PDB entry 7O71 | electron microscopy, 2.40 A resolution | chains A and Y of the 42 polymer chains in the assembly

Chain A:
Name: NADH-ubiquinone oxidoreductase 78 kDa subunit
From: Yarrowia lipolytica
Notes: EC 1.6.99.3
UniProt: Q9UUU3 (Q9UUU3_YARLL); residues 1-728 here = UniProt positions 1-728
Chain sequence (728 residues; each row starts with the number of its first residue):
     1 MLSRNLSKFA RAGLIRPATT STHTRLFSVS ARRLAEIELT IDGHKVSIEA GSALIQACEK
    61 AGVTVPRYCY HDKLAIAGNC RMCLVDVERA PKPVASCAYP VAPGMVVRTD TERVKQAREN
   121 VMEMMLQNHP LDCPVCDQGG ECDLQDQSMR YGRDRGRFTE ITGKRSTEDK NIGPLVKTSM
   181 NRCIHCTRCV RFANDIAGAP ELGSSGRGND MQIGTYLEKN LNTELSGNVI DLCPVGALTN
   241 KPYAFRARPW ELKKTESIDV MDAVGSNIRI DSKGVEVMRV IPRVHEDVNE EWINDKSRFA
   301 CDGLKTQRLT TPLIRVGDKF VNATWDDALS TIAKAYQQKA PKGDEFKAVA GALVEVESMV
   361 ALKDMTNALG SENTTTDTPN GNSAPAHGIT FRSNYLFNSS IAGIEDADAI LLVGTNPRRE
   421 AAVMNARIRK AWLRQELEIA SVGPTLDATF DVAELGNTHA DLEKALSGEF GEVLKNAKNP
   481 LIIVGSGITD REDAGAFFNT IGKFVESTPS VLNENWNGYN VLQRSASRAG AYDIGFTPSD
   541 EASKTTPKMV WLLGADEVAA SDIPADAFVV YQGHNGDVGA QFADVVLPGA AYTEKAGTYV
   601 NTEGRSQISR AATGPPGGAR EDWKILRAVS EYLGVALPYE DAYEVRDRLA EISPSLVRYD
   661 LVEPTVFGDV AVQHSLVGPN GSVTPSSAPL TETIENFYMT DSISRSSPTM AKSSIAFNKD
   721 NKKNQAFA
Not modelled in the structure: 1-34, 728
Metal / ion sites: 2Fe-2S cluster Fe: Cys69, Cys80, Cys83, Cys97; 4Fe-4S cluster Fe site 1: His129, Cys133, Cys136, Cys142; 4Fe-4S cluster Fe site 2: Cys183, Cys186, Cys189, Cys233
Ligand contacts:
  - 2Fe-2S cluster (FES): Arg67, Tyr68, Cys69, Tyr70, Gly78, Asn79, Cys80, Arg81, Met82, Cys83, Ala95, Cys97
  - 4Fe-4S cluster (SF4), molecule 1: His129, Pro130, Asp132, Cys133, Cys136, Gln138, Gly139, Cys142, Leu144, Gln145, Val235, Gly236
  - 4Fe-4S cluster (SF4), molecule 2: Met180, Cys183, Ile184, His185, Cys186, Thr187, Arg188, Cys189, Ile213, Cys233, Pro234, Val235, Ala237, Leu238

Chain Y:
Name: Subunit NUYM of NADH:Ubiquinone Oxidoreductase (Complex I)
From: Yarrowia lipolytica
UniProt: A0A1D8N7X0 (A0A1D8N7X0_YARLL); residue numbers follow UniProt; this construct covers 1-161
Chain sequence (161 residues; row label = number of the first residue in the row):
     1 MLSRSLRQLS QPSVRSFATS ARLLQKKDVP EVGVNLDNVP AHEIVSGAPA ELSRNRVVRI
    61 YQQAKPATQS GEYGTFAWRL DWDIVDVANR WENDLIGWQS SGDYMQATQM KFTSKESAIK
   121 FANKQGWDFY IQEPHHRKFR VKQYANNFVH SYGKLKHIRT K
Not modelled in the structure: 1-38

Chain A / chain Y interface:
Residue-residue contacts (75; chain A residue first):
  Ile48(A) - Phe139(Y)  hydrophobic
  Glu49(A) - Val141(Y)
  Gly51(A) - Val141(Y)
  Gly51(A) - Lys142(Y)
  Gly51(A) - Gln143(Y)
  Ser52(A) - Val141(Y)
  Ala53(A) - Lys142(Y)  hydrogen bond (backbone-backbone)
  Gln56(A) - Phe139(Y)
  Gln56(A) - Arg140(Y)  hydrogen bond (side chain-backbone)
  Gln56(A) - Lys142(Y)  hydrogen bond (side chain-backbone)
  Arg67(A) - Ser70(Y)
  Tyr70(A) - Lys142(Y)
  His71(A) - Arg137(Y)
  His71(A) - Lys142(Y)
  Asp72(A) - Arg137(Y)  salt bridge
  Asp72(A) - Lys142(Y)
  Leu74(A) - Lys142(Y)  hydrogen bond (backbone-side chain)
  Ala75(A) - Asn147(Y)
  Ala75(A) - Arg159(Y)
  Ile76(A) - Lys142(Y)
  Ile76(A) - Gln143(Y)
  Ile76(A) - Tyr144(Y)
  Ile76(A) - Asn147(Y)  hydrogen bond (backbone-side chain)
  Ala77(A) - Tyr144(Y)
  Glu141(A) - Thr68(Y)
  Glu141(A) - Gln69(Y)
  Cys142(A) - Gln69(Y)
  Asp143(A) - Gln69(Y)  hydrogen bond
  Asp143(A) - Ser70(Y)  hydrogen bond (side chain-backbone)
  Asp146(A) - Gln69(Y)  hydrogen bond
  Arg188(A) - Ser70(Y)
  Val190(A) - Thr160(Y)
  Asn194(A) - Ile158(Y)  hydrogen bond (side chain-backbone)
  Asn194(A) - Thr160(Y)
  Asp195(A) - His157(Y)  salt bridge
  Asp195(A) - Arg159(Y)  salt bridge
  Asp231(A) - Ala67(Y)
  Glu256(A) - Gln62(Y)
  Glu256(A) - Ala64(Y)  hydrogen bond (side chain-backbone)
  Glu256(A) - Gln132(Y)  hydrogen bond
  Asn267(A) - His135(Y)
  Gly274(A) - Arg90(Y)
  Gly274(A) - Gln99(Y)
  Val275(A) - Arg90(Y)
  Val275(A) - Gln99(Y)  hydrogen bond (backbone-side chain)
  Ile281(A) - Ala67(Y)  hydrophobic
  Pro282(A) - Ala67(Y)
  Arg283(A) - Gln132(Y)
  Val284(A) - His135(Y)
  His285(A) - His135(Y)  hydrogen bond
  Glu286(A) - His136(Y)
  Glu286(A) - Arg137(Y)
  Glu286(A) - Lys138(Y)  hydrogen bond (side chain-backbone)
  Glu291(A) - Arg137(Y)  salt bridge
  Arg429(A) - His157(Y)
  Trp432(A) - Lys156(Y)  hydrogen bond (backbone-side chain)
  Leu433(A) - Lys156(Y)
  Leu433(A) - His157(Y)
  Arg434(A) - Arg140(Y)
  Gln435(A) - Lys156(Y)  hydrogen bond (backbone-side chain)
  Ile608(A) - Tyr130(Y)
  Ser609(A) - Arg59(Y)
  Arg610(A) - Arg59(Y)
  Arg610(A) - Asp81(Y)  salt bridge
  Arg610(A) - Trp82(Y)  hydrogen bond (side chain-backbone)
  Arg610(A) - Asp83(Y)  salt bridge
  Ala611(A) - Ile84(Y)
  Ala612(A) - Ile84(Y)
  Thr613(A) - Ile84(Y)
  Gly614(A) - Asn89(Y)
  Pro615(A) - Asp86(Y)
  Glu621(A) - Asp86(Y)
  Tyr643(A) - Asp128(Y)  hydrogen bond
  Tyr659(A) - Tyr130(Y)
  Asp660(A) - His135(Y)  salt bridge
Other interface residues (no listed pair), chain A (64 interface residues in all): Ala50, Glu59, Ala98, Gln138, Gly140, Ser204, Lys253, Arg269, Lys273, Arg279, Glu436, Leu437, Glu594
Other interface residues (no listed pair), chain Y (42 interface residues in all): Val57, Tyr61, Gln63, Pro66, Gly71, Glu72, Trp91, Lys161

Overview:
64 residues of chain A face 42 of chain Y across their interface; the contacts include 18 hydrogen bonds and 7
salt bridges. Among the polar pairs are Asp72(A)-Arg137(Y), Asp195(A)-His157(Y) and Asp195(A)-Arg159(Y). Bound
to chain A: 4Fe-4S cluster and 2Fe-2S cluster.
Here chain A is NADH-ubiquinone oxidoreductase 78 kDa subunit and chain Y is Subunit NUYM of NADH:Ubiquinone
Oxidoreductase (Complex I), both from Yarrowia lipolytica. Entry 7O71 (Cryo-EM structure of a respiratory
complex I) was determined by electron microscopy (same publication as 7O6Y).
